Entry 1DAE (X-ray diffraction, 1.70 A resolution); this record covers chain A.

[Chain A]
Molecule: Dethiobiotin synthetase
From: Escherichia coli
Notes: EC 6.3.3.3
UniProt: P13000 (BIOD_ECOLI); residue numbers follow UniProt; this construct covers 1-224
Amino-acid sequence (224 residues; numbered 1 to 224; the number before each row is that of its first residue):
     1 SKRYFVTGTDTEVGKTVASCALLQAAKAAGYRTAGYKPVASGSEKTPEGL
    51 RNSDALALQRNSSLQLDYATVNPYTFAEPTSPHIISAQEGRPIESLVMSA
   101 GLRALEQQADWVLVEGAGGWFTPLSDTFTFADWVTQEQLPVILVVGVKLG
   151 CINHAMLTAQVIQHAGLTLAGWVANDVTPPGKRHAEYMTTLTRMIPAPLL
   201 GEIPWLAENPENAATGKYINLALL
Unresolved in the structure: 208-212
Small-molecule neighbours: 3-(1-aminoethyl)nonanedioic acid (IKT): T11, K37, V39, A40, S41, N52, P79, T80, S81, P82, A117, G118, T122, L149, G150, C151, I152, N153, Y187

[Overview]
Chain A binds 3-(1-aminoethyl)nonanedioic acid.
Chain A is Dethiobiotin synthetase (Escherichia coli); the structure, Dethiobiotin synthetase complexed with
3-(1-aminoethyl) nonanedioic acid, was determined by X-ray diffraction together with 1DAD, 1DAF, 1DAG, 1DAH
and 1DAI from the same study.
